Entry 7KUI (electron microscopy, 3.40 A resolution); this record covers chains G and H of the 12 polymer chains in the assembly.

[Chain G (and H)]
Molecule: Integrase
Source organism: Rous sarcoma virus (strain Schmidt-Ruppin A)
Notes: EC 2.7.7.-, 3.1.-.-; chain H of this document is another copy of the same molecule, construct and numbering; everything in this record applies to it too
UniProt: P03354 (POL_RSVP); residues 1-278 here correspond to UniProt positions 1281-1558 (UniProt number = residue number + 1280)
Chain sequence (278 residues; numbered 1 to 278; the number before each row is that of its first residue):
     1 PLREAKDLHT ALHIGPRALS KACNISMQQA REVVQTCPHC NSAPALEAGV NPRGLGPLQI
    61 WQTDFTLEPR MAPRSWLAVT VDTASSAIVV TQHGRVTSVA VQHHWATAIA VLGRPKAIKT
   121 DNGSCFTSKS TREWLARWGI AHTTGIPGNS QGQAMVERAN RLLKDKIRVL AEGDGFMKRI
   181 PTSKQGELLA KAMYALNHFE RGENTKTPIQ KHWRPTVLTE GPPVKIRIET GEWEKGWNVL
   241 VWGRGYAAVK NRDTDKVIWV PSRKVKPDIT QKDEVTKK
Disordered / not traced: 1-220, 270-278
Differences from the reference sequence: conflict K166 (Arg1446 in P03354)
Curated features (UniProtKB/Swiss-Prot):
  - DNA-binding region: P222 to T270 (Integrase-type)
  - region: D268 to K278 (Involved in homooctamerization)
  - binding site (Zn(2+)): H9, H13, C37, C40
  - binding site (Mg(2+)): D64, D121, E157
What the authors report for this chain:
  - mutagenesis - R263A: abolished binding to octameric CSC
  - mutagenesis - R263K: decreased binding to octameric CSC
  - mutagenesis - S262R: decreased binding to octameric CSC intasomes
  - mutagenesis - S262P: abolished expression

[How chain G and chain H interact]
Pairs across the interface (13; chain G residue first):
  G221(G) - V257(H)
  P222(G) - L240(H)
  P222(G) - V241(H)  hydrophobic
  P222(G) - V257(H)  hydrophobic
  P222(G) - W259(H)  hydrophobic
  P223(G) - W259(H)  hydrogen bond (backbone-side chain)
  V224(G) - W259(H)  hydrophobic
  W242(G) - L240(H)
  W242(G) - V241(H)  hydrophobic
  W242(G) - W242(H)
  P267(G) - Y246(H)  hydrophobic
  P267(G) - W259(H)  hydrophobic
  D268(G) - W259(H)  hydrogen bond (backbone-side chain)
Other interface residues (no listed pair), chain G (8 interface residues in all): I269

[Overview]
8 residues of chain G and 6 residues of chain H are in contact, with 2 hydrogen bonds. Polar pairs include
P223(G)-W259(H) and D268(G)-W259(H). The paper reports that R263A of chain G abolishes binding to octameric
CSC; R263K of chain G reduces binding to octameric CSC; 4 substitutions were tested in all.
Chain G and chain H are both Integrase (Rous sarcoma virus (strain Schmidt-Ruppin A)); the structure, Cryo-EM
structure of Rous sarcoma virus cleaved synaptic complex (CSC) with HIV-1 integrase strand transfer inhibitor
..., was determined by electron microscopy, deposited together with 7JN3 and 7KU7.
